Entry 8BTO (electron microscopy, 2.96 A resolution); this record covers chains A and B of the 12 polymer chains in the assembly.

== Chain A (and B) ==
Name: NAD(+) hydrolase ThsA
Organism: Bacillus cereus MSX-D12
Notes: EC 3.2.2.5; chain B of this document is another copy of the same molecule, construct and numbering; everything in this record applies to it too
UniProt: J8G6Z1 (THSA_BACCS); residues 1-476 here = UniProt positions 1-476
Amino-acid sequence (479 residues; each row starts with the number of its first residue; numbers below 1 keep their minus sign (Ser-2 is residue -2)):
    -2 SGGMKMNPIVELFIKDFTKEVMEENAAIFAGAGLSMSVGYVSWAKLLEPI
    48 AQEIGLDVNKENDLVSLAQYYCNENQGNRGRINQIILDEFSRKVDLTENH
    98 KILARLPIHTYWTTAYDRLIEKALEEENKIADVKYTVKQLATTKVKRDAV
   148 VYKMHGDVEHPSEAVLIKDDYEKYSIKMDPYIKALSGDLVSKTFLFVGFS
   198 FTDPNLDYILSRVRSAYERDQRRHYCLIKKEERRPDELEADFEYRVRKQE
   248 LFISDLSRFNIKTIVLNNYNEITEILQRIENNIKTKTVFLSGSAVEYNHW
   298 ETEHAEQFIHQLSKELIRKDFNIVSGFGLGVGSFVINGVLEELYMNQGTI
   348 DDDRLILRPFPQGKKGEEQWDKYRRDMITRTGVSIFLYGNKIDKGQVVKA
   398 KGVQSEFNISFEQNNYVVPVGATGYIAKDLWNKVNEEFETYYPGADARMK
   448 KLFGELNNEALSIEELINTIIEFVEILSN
Unresolved in the structure: -2 to 0, 343-345
Sequence notes: expression tag (-2 to 0); engineered mutation Ala112 (Asn in J8G6Z1)
Ligand contacts:
  - NAD (nicotinamide-adenine-dinucleotide): Gly28, Ala29, Gly30, Met33, Ser34, Thr111, Gly195, Phe196, Ser197, Thr199, Lys226, Tyr266, Ile269
  - OJC ((2R,3R,3aS,5S,6R,7S,8R,11R,13S,15aR)-2-(6-amino-9H-purin-9-yl)-3,6,7,11,13-pentahydroxyoctahydro-2H,5H,11H,13H-5,8-epoxy-11lambda~5~,13lambda~5~-furo[2,3-g][1,3,5,9,2,4]tetraoxadiphosphacyclotetradecine-11,13-dione): Phe286, Ser288, Gly289, Ser290, Gly323, Phe324, Gly325, Leu326, Phe357, Gln359, Trp367, Arg371, Met374, Lys388, Ala397, Lys398, Gly399, Val400, Glu403
UniProt features mapped onto this chain:
  - active site: His152 (Proton acceptor)
  - binding site (NAD(+)): Ala23, Asp114, His152
  - binding site (3'cADPR): Gly289, Ser290, Leu326, Phe357, Arg371, Lys388, Gly399, Glu403
  - mutagenesis: His152 (H152A: Loss of NAD(+) hydrolase activity, does not oligomerize correctly), Arg371 (R371A: No resistance to phage SPO1, no oligomerization in absence of signal, a little bit of dimer seen in response to signal)
From the paper describing this entry:
  - mutagenesis - N112A: decreased catalytic activity
  - binding site for OJC: Arg371, Glu403
  - contacts within the chain: Arg371-Glu403
  - mutagenesis - N72A/Q73A/N75A, R216A/D217A/R220A, R371A, E403A: decreased catalytic activity on 1"-3' gcADPR
  - binding site for NAD: Ala29, Gly30, Met33, Thr111, Ser197, Tyr266
  - conformationally variable residues (helix shift, loop rearrangement): Ser34 to Ser39, Val162 to Ile173, Phe196 to Ile206, Lys226 to Ser254
  - self-association interface (contacts with another copy of this molecule); pairs are residue here / residue on that copy: Asp13-Arg78, Ile51-Arg244, Lys57-Asp238, Glu58-Tyr241, Asn72-Arg220, Gln73-Ser251, Asn75-Ser254, Gln81-Thr140, Tyr132-His157, Gln136-Glu156, Lys141-Glu156, Asp166-Arg211, Glu169-Arg255, Arg216-Arg76, Arg216-Asp167, Asp217-Asn80, Arg220-Glu50, Arg220-Tyr68, Lys259-Glu50, Asn72

== Chain A / chain B interface ==
Pairs across the interface (75; chain A residue first):
  Asn22(A) with Thr140(B), hydrogen bond
  Val134(A) with Tyr214(B)
  Lys135(A) with Tyr214(B), hydrogen bond (side chain-backbone); Glu215(B); Asp217(B), salt bridge
  Leu137(A) with Val187(B); Tyr214(B)
  Ala138(A) with Val187(B); Tyr214(B), hydrophobic; Asp217(B); Arg219(B), hydrogen bond (backbone-side chain)
  Thr139(A) with Arg219(B)
  Thr140(A) with Asn22(B), hydrogen bond; Ser188(B); Arg219(B), hydrogen bond
  Pro177(A) with Tyr214(B)
  Lys180(A) with Ser183(B), hydrogen bond
  Ser183(A) with Lys180(B), hydrogen bond
  Val187(A) with Leu137(B); Ala138(B)
  Ser188(A) with Thr140(B)
  Tyr214(A) with Val134(B); Lys135(B), hydrogen bond (backbone-side chain); Leu137(B); Ala138(B), hydrophobic; Pro177(B)
  Glu215(A) with Lys135(B)
  Asp217(A) with Lys135(B), salt bridge; Ala138(B)
  Arg219(A) with Ala138(B), hydrogen bond (side chain-backbone); Thr139(B); Thr140(B), hydrogen bond
  Phe324(A) with Pro356(B), hydrophobic; Phe357(B)
  Ser330(A) with Pro358(B); Gln359(B)
  Ile333(A) with Pro356(B); Pro358(B), hydrophobic
  Asn334(A) with Pro358(B); Gly363(B)
  Leu337(A) with Gln366(B); Tyr370(B), hydrophobic
  Tyr341(A) with Lys369(B); Tyr370(B); Asp373(B)
  Thr346(A) with Asp373(B)
  Ile347(A) with Arg355(B); Tyr370(B), hydrophobic; Asp373(B), hydrogen bond (backbone-side chain)
  Asp349(A) with Arg377(B)
  Leu354(A) with Leu354(B); Arg355(B); Pro356(B); Tyr370(B)
  Arg355(A) with Ile347(B); Leu354(B)
  Pro356(A) with Phe324(B), hydrophobic; Ile333(B); Leu354(B)
  Phe357(A) with Phe324(B)
  Pro358(A) with Ser330(B); Ile333(B), hydrophobic; Asn334(B)
  Gln359(A) with Ser330(B)
  Gly363(A) with Asn334(B)
  Gln366(A) with Leu337(B)
  Lys369(A) with Tyr341(B)
  Tyr370(A) with Leu337(B), hydrophobic; Tyr341(B); Ile347(B), hydrophobic; Leu354(B)
  Asp373(A) with Tyr341(B); Thr346(B); Ile347(B), hydrogen bond (side chain-backbone)
  Arg377(A) with Asp349(B)
Also at the interface, not in a pair above, chain A (47 interface residues in all): Lys16, Glu20, Val142, Lys143, Ala213, Gln304, His307, Phe331, Glu338, Lys362
Also at the interface, not in a pair above, chain B (47 interface residues in all): Lys16, Glu20, Val142, Lys143, Ala213, Gln304, His307, Phe331, Glu338, Lys362

== Overview ==
Chain A and chain B each contribute 47 residues to their interface; the contacts include 12 hydrogen bonds and
2 salt bridges. Polar contacts include Lys135(A)-Asp217(B), Asn22(A)-Thr140(B) and Lys135(A)-Tyr214(B). The
paper reports a binding site for NAD at Ala29(A), Gly30(A) and Met33(A) among others; N72A/Q73A/N75A,
R216A/D217A/R220A and R371A of chain A, among others, reduce catalytic activity on 1"-3' gcADPR; 5
substitutions were tested in all.
Both chains are NAD(+) hydrolase ThsA (Bacillus cereus MSX-D12). Entry 8BTO (Helical structure of BcThsA in
complex with 1''-3'gcADPR) was determined by electron microscopy together with 8BTN and 8BTP from the same
study.
